Entry 7Q6H (X-ray diffraction, 1.75 A resolution); this record covers chain AAA.

# Chain AAA
Protein: Tyrosine-protein kinase JAK3
Organism: Homo sapiens
Notes: EC 2.7.10.2
UniProt: P52333 (JAK3_HUMAN); numbering as in UniProt (aligned over 806-1124)
Sequence (327 residues; each row starts with the number of its first residue):
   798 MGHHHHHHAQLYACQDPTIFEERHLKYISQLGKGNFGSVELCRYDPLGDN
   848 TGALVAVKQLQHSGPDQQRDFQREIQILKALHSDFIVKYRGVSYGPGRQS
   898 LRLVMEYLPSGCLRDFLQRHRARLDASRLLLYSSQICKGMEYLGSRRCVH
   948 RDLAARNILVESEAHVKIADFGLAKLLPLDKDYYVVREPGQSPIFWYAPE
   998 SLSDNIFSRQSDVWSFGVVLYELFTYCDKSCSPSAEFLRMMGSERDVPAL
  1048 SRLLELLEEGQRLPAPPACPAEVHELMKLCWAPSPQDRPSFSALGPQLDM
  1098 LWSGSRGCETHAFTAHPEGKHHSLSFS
Not modelled in the structure: 798-813, 1039-1043, 1101-1124
Differences from the reference sequence: initiating methionine (798); expression tag (799-805); conflict Ser1040 (Cys in P52333), Ser1048 (Cys in P52333)
Ligand contacts:
  - 934 (1-[4-[[2-[(1-methylpyrazol-4-yl)amino]quinazolin-8-yl]amino]piperidin-1-yl]ethanone): Leu828, Gly829, Lys830, Val836, Ala853, Val884, Met902, Glu903, Tyr904, Leu905, Pro906, Gly908, Arg911, Arg953, Asn954, Leu956, Ala966
  - 1-phenylurea (PHU): Phe992, Trp1011, Val1015, Pro1030, Phe1034, Met1037, Leu1050, Leu1054, Arg1059, Leu1060, Trp1078

# Overview
Chain AAA binds compound 934 and 1-phenylurea.
Chain AAA is Tyrosine-protein kinase JAK3 (Homo sapiens); the structure, HUMAN JAK3 KINASE DOMAIN WITH
1-(4-((2-((1-methyl-1H-pyrazol-4-yl)amino)quinazolin-8-yl)amino)piperidin-1-yl)ethan-1-one, was determined by
X-ray diffraction, deposited together with 7Q7I, 7Q7K, 7Q7L and 7Q7W.
